6LIT - chains A and B of the 4 polymer chains in the assembly; structure by X-ray diffraction, 2.00 A resolution.

Chain A (and B):
Protein: Steroid hormone receptor ERR2
From: Homo sapiens
Notes: chain B of this document is another copy of the same molecule, construct and numbering; everything in this record applies to it too
UniProt: O95718 (ERR2_HUMAN); residues 204-433 here = UniProt positions 204-433
Amino-acid sequence (230 residues; row label = number of the first residue in the row):
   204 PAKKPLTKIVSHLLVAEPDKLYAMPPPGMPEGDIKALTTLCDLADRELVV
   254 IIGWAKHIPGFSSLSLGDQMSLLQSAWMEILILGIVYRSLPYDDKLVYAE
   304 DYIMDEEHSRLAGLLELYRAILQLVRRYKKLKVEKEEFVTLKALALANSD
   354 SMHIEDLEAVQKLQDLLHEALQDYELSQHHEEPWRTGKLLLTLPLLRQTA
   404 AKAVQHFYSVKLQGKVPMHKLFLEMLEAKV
Not modelled in the structure: 204-234, 433 (chain B: 204-234, 432-433)
Construct notes: engineered mutation H215 (Tyr in O95718), H356 (Tyr in O95718), H382 (Arg in O95718)
Ligand contacts: 4,4'-propane-2,2-diyldiphenol (2OH): L243, C244, L246, A247, E250, M281, L284, I288, R291, Y301, L317, L320, I324, A406, F410, F425
Swiss-Prot annotation at these positions:
  - natural variant: L320 (L320P: In DFNB35), V342 (V342L: In DFNB35), L347 (L347P: In DFNB35), T389 (T389M: In DFNB35; uncertain significance)

How chain A and chain B interact:
Contacting residue pairs (42; chain A residue first):
  R330(A) with N351(B), hydrogen bond; D353(B), salt bridge; Q367(B)
  K333(A) with E361(B), salt bridge
  N351(A) with R330(B), hydrogen bond; L394(B), hydrogen bond (side chain-backbone)
  D353(A) with Q326(B); R330(B), salt bridge; L398(B)
  S354(A) with Q326(B)
  L360(A) with R329(B)
  Q367(A) with R330(B), hydrogen bond
  H371(A) with W387(B); G390(B); K391(B); L394(B)
  E372(A) with W387(B)
  Q375(A) with W387(B)
  D376(A) with W387(B)
  W387(A) with H371(B); E372(B); Q375(B); D376(B)
  G390(A) with H371(B); L393(B)
  K391(A) with H371(B)
  L393(A) with G390(B)
  L394(A) with N351(B), hydrogen bond (backbone-side chain); Q367(B); H371(B); L396(B), hydrophobic
  L396(A) with L394(B), hydrophobic; P397(B), hydrophobic
  P397(A) with L396(B), hydrophobic; P397(B); R400(B)
  L398(A) with D353(B); R400(B)
  R400(A) with P397(B); L398(B); Q401(B)
  Q401(A) with R400(B), hydrogen bond
Other interface residues (no listed pair), chain A (24 interface residues in all): L347, M355, L379
Other interface residues (no listed pair), chain B (24 interface residues in all): L347, Q364, L379

Summary:
The chain A/chain B interface involves 24 residues from each chain; the contacts include 6 hydrogen bonds and
3 salt bridges. Polar contacts include R330(A)-D353(B), K333(A)-E361(B) and R330(A)-N351(B). Chain A binds
4,4'-propane-2,2-diyldiphenol.
Chain A and chain B are both Steroid hormone receptor ERR2 (Homo sapiens); the structure, Estrogen-related
receptor beta(ERR2) in complex with BPA, was determined by X-ray diffraction together with 6LN4 from the same
study.
